PDB entry 8DQW | electron microscopy, 2.10 A resolution | chains A and J of the 10 polymer chains in the assembly

# Chain A
Molecule: RAD24 isoform 1
From: Saccharomyces cerevisiae
Reference sequence: A0A8H8UM36 (A0A8H8UM36_YEASX); residue numbers follow UniProt; this construct covers 1-659
Sequence (696 residues; each row starts with the number of its first residue):
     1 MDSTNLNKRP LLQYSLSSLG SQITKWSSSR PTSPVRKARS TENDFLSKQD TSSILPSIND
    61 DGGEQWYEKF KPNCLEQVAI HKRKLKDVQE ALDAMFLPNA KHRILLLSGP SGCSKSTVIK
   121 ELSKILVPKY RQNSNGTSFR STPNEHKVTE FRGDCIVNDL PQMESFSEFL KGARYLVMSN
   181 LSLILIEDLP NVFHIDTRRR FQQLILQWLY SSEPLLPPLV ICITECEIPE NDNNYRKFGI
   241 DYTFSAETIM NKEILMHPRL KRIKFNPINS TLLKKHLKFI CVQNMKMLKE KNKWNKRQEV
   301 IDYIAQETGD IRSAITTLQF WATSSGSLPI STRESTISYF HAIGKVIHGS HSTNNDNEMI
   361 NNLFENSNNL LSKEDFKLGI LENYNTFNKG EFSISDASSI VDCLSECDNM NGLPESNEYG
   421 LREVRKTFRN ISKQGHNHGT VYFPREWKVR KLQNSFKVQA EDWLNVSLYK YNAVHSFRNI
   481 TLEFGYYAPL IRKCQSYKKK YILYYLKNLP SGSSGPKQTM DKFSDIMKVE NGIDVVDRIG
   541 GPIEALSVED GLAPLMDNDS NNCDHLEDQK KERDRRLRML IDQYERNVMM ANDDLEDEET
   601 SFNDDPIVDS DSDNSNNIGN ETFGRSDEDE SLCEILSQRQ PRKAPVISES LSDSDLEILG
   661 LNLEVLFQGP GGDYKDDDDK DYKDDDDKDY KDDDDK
Unresolved in the structure: 1-62, 510-520, 548-563, 612-696
Construct notes: expression tag (660-696)
Metal / ion sites: Mg2+: Ser116 (together with ATP-gamma-S)
Residues lining bound ligands: ATP-gamma-S: Tyr67, Phe70, Lys71, Pro72, Gln77, Val78, Ala79, Pro110, Ser111, Gly112, Cys113, Ser114, Lys115, Ser116, Thr117, Glu187, Thr224, His276, Ile311, Arg312, Ile315

# Chain J
Molecule: 70-nt DNA strand
Sequence (70 nucleotides; row label = number of the first residue in the row):
     1 GGACGAGTCA GGAAGGAGCG TTTTTTTTTT TTTTTTTTTT TTTTTTTTTT TTTTTTTTTT
    61 TTTTTTTTTT
Unresolved in the structure: 1-10, 36-70

# Interface between chain A and chain J
Residue-residue contacts - 38 pairs, chain A then chain J:
  His81(A) - DG16(J)  phosphate contact
  His81(A) - DA17(J)  sugar contact
  Arg83(A) - DA17(J)  hydrogen bond to the phosphate
  Arg83(A) - DG18(J)  sugar contact
  Lys84(A) - DG18(J)  salt bridge to the phosphate
  Pro161(A) - DT34(J)  phosphate contact
  Gln162(A) - DT34(J)  hydrogen bond to the phosphate
  Met163(A) - DT33(J)  phosphate contact
  Met163(A) - DT34(J)  hydrogen bond to the phosphate
  Asn191(A) - DT32(J)  hydrogen bond to the phosphate
  Asn191(A) - DT33(J)  phosphate contact
  His194(A) - DT32(J)  hydrogen bond to the base
  His194(A) - DT33(J)  sugar contact
  Asn233(A) - DT30(J)  sugar contact
  Asn233(A) - DT31(J)  hydrogen bond to the phosphate
  Asn234(A) - DT29(J)  base contact
  Tyr235(A) - DT29(J)  base contact
  Lys237(A) - DT26(J)  base contact
  Phe238(A) - DT24(J)  base contact
  Glu247(A) - DT22(J)  base contact
  Glu247(A) - DT23(J)  base contact
  Thr248(A) - DT23(J)  base contact
  Asn266(A) - DA17(J)  sugar contact
  Asn266(A) - DG18(J)  hydrogen bond to the phosphate
  Asn269(A) - DG16(J)  phosphate contact
  Asn269(A) - DA17(J)  phosphate contact
  Ser270(A) - DG16(J)  hydrogen bond to the phosphate
  Thr271(A) - DG15(J)  phosphate contact
  Thr271(A) - DG16(J)  hydrogen bond to the phosphate
  Tyr339(A) - DT21(J)  base contact
  Phe340(A) - DG20(J)  sugar contact
  Phe340(A) - DT21(J)  phosphate contact
  Val441(A) - DG20(J)  base contact
  Tyr442(A) - DG20(J)  phosphate contact
  Tyr442(A) - DT21(J)  phosphate contact
  Phe443(A) - DT21(J)  hydrogen bond to the phosphate
  Phe443(A) - DT22(J)  base contact
  Trp447(A) - DT22(J)  sugar contact
Also at the interface, not in a pair above, chain A (29 interface residues in all): Thr197, Gly239, Pro267, Thr440
Also at the interface, not in a pair above, chain J (17 interface residues in all): DT28

# Overview
The interface between chain A and chain J involves 29 residues on one side and 17 on the other; the contacts
include 10 hydrogen bonds and 1 salt bridge. Among the polar pairs are His194(A)-DT32(J), Arg83(A)-DA17(J) and
Gln162(A)-DT34(J). Chain A binds ATP-gamma-S.
Chain A is RAD24 isoform 1 (Saccharomyces cerevisiae) and chain J is a 70-nt DNA strand; the structure, Open
state of Rad24-RFC:9-1-1 bound to a 5' ss/dsDNA junction, was determined by electron microscopy together with
8DQX, 8DQZ, 8DR0, 8DR1, 8DR3, 8DR4 and 3 further entries from the same study.
